1FNT - chains d and e of the 42 polymer chains in the assembly; structure by X-ray diffraction, 3.20 A resolution.

Chain d (and e):
Protein: Proteasome activator protein PA26
From: Trypanosoma brucei
Notes: chain e of this document is another copy of the same molecule, construct and numbering; everything in this record applies to it too
UniProt: Q9U8G2 (Q9U8G2_9TRYP); residue numbers follow UniProt; this construct covers 1-231
Chain sequence (231 residues; each row starts with the number of its first residue):
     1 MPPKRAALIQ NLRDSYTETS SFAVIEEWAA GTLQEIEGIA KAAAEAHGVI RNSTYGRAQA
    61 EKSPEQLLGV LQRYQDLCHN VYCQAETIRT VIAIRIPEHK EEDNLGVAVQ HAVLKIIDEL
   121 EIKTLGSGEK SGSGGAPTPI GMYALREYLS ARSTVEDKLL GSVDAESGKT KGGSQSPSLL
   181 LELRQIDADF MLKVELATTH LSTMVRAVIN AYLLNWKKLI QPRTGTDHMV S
Disordered / not traced: 1-5, 148-175

Chain d / chain e interface:
Pairs across the interface - 65 pairs, chain d then chain e:
  Phe22(d) - Ile9(e)  hydrophobic
  Glu26(d) - Ile9(e)
  Leu33(d) - Leu12(e)  hydrophobic
  Leu33(d) - Tyr16(e)  hydrogen bond (backbone-side chain)
  Thr54(d) - Gln72(e)
  Leu105(d) - Glu101(e)
  Val109(d) - His99(e)
  Ala144(d) - Tyr143(e)
  Arg146(d) - Tyr143(e)  hydrogen bond (backbone-side chain)
  Glu147(d) - Tyr143(e)
  Ser176(d) - Thr138(e)
  Ser176(d) - Pro139(e)
  Ser176(d) - Met142(e)
  Ser176(d) - Tyr143(e)
  Pro177(d) - Glu61(e)
  Pro177(d) - Lys62(e)
  Pro177(d) - Ser63(e)
  Pro177(d) - Met142(e)
  Ser178(d) - Ser63(e)  hydrogen bond (backbone-side chain)
  Ser178(d) - Thr138(e)
  Ser178(d) - Pro139(e)
  Ser178(d) - Met142(e)  hydrogen bond
  Leu179(d) - Pro139(e)  hydrophobic
  Leu181(d) - Ser63(e)
  Glu182(d) - Gly132(e)
  Glu182(d) - Gly135(e)
  Glu182(d) - Ala136(e)
  Glu182(d) - Pro139(e)
  Gln185(d) - Gln75(e)
  Gln185(d) - Ser131(e)
  Gln185(d) - Gly132(e)
  Asp189(d) - Gln75(e)
  Asp189(d) - Gly132(e)
  Leu192(d) - His79(e)
  Leu192(d) - Glu129(e)
  Lys193(d) - Glu129(e)  salt bridge
  Glu195(d) - His79(e)  salt bridge
  Leu196(d) - Tyr82(e)  hydrophobic
  Leu196(d) - Cys83(e)  hydrophobic
  Thr199(d) - Glu86(e)
  His200(d) - Tyr82(e)
  His200(d) - Glu86(e)  salt bridge
  Thr203(d) - Glu86(e)  hydrogen bond
  Thr203(d) - Arg89(e)
  Thr203(d) - Thr90(e)
  Arg206(d) - Thr90(e)
  Arg206(d) - Ile94(e)
  Ala207(d) - Ala93(e)  hydrophobic
  Ala207(d) - Ile94(e)
  Asn210(d) - Arg13(e)  hydrogen bond
  Asn210(d) - Ala93(e)  hydrogen bond (side chain-backbone)
  Asn210(d) - Ile94(e)
  Asn210(d) - Ile96(e)  hydrogen bond (side chain-backbone)
  Leu213(d) - Ile9(e)  hydrophobic
  Leu213(d) - Leu12(e)  hydrophobic
  Leu213(d) - Arg13(e)
  Leu214(d) - Arg13(e)
  Leu214(d) - Ile96(e)
  Leu214(d) - Pro97(e)
  Leu214(d) - Glu98(e)
  Asn215(d) - Glu98(e)
  Asn215(d) - His99(e)  hydrogen bond (side chain-backbone)
  Trp216(d) - Ile9(e)  hydrophobic
  Lys218(d) - Glu98(e)  salt bridge
  Lys218(d) - His99(e)  hydrogen bond (side chain-backbone)
Also at the interface, not in a pair above, chain d (35 interface residues in all): Ala108, Ala112, Lys217
Also at the interface, not in a pair above, chain e (34 interface residues in all): Lys100, Glu121, Gly128

In short:
35 residues of chain d face 34 of chain e across their interface; the contacts include 10 hydrogen bonds and 4
salt bridges. Polar contacts include Lys193(d)-Glu129(e), Glu195(d)-His79(e) and His200(d)-Glu86(e).
Both chains are Proteasome activator protein PA26 (Trypanosoma brucei). Entry 1FNT (Crystal structure of the
20S proteasome from yeast in complex with the proteasome activator PA26 from ...) was determined by X-ray
diffraction.
